Entry 5XZA (X-ray diffraction, 1.90 A resolution); this record covers chain A.

# Chain A
Protein: ATP-dependent 6-phosphofructokinase
Source organism: Staphylococcus aureus (strain NCTC 8325)
Notes: EC 2.7.1.11
UniProt: Q2FXM8 (PFKA_STAA8); residues 1-322 here = UniProt positions 1-322
Sequence (330 residues; row label = number of the first residue in the row):
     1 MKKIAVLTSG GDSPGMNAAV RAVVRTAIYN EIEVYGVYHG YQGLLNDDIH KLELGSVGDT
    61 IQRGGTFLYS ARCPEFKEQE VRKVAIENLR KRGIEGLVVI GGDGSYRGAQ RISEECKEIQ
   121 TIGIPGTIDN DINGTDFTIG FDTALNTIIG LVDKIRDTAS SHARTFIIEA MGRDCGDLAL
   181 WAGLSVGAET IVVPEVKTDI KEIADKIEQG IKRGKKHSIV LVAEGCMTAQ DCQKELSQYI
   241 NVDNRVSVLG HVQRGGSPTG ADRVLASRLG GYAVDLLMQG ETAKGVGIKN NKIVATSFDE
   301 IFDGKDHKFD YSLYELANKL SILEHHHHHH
Not modelled in the structure: 323-330
Sequence notes: expression tag (323-330)
Small-molecule neighbours:
  - ADP (adenosine-5'-diphosphate): Ser9, Gly10, Gly11, Tyr41, Arg72, Cys73, Pro74, Phe76, Lys77, Arg82, Gly101, Gly102, Asp103, Gly104, Ser105, Arg107, Gly108, Arg111, Arg173
  - citrate anion (FLC): Arg21, Arg25, Val57, Gly58, Asp59, Arg156, Val186, Gly187, Lys215, His217, Leu320

# Summary
Bound to chain A: ADP and citrate anion.
Chain A is ATP-dependent 6-phosphofructokinase (Staphylococcus aureus (strain NCTC 8325)); the structure,
Crystal Structure of Phosphofructokinase from Staphylococcus aureus in complex with ADP, was determined by
X-ray diffraction together with 5XZ7, 5XZ9, 5XZ6, 5XZ8 and 5XOE from the same study.
